4YFA - chains A and F of the 6 polymer chains in the assembly; structure by X-ray diffraction, 2.20 A resolution.

== Chain A ==
Name: Protein related to penicillin acylase
Organism: Acidovorax sp. MR-S7
Notes: fragment: alpha-chain
Reference sequence: A0A0A1VBK6 (A0A0A1VBK6_9BURK); residues 5-182 here correspond to UniProt positions 29-206 (UniProt number = residue number + 24)
Chain sequence (178 residues; numbered 5 to 182; the number before each row is that of its first residue):
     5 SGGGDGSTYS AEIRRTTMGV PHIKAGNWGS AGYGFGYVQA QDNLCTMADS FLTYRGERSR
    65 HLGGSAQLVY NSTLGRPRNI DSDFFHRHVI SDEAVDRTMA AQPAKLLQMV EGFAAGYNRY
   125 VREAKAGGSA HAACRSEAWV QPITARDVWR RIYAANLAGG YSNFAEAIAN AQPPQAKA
Disordered / not traced: 5-11, 179-182
Disulfide bonds: Cys49-Cys138

== Chain F ==
Name: Protein related to penicillin acylase
Organism: Acidovorax sp. MR-S7
Notes: fragment: beta-chain
Reference sequence: A0A0A1VBK6 (A0A0A1VBK6_9BURK); residues 1-573 here correspond to UniProt positions 234-806 (UniProt number = residue number + 233)
Chain sequence (581 residues; row label = number of the first residue in the row):
     1 SNMYGFGTAA TGEGSGVLFG NPHWYWKGPD RFYQAQLTID GEANVSGVSF LGLPVIQIGF
    61 NDSVAWSHTV STARRFGFFQ LSLVQGEPTS YLRDGVPVKM KPATITVPSR NADGSVSDVT
   121 RTLYHSEFGP LVNLAGLNPA LAWSQGTAFA IRDINGENFR TLRTWMRWNQ AKSLDEFIAI
   181 QKEEASIPWV NTVAVGRGSA KAWYADIGAV PNVSPAQTAA CTTPFGMAVG QALPNVPFFD
   241 GSRSECDWLT DADSVQKGAV GVSRMPSLQR DDYVGNMNDS YWLANVHAPL TGYPAIFGPA
   301 GTSAQTLRTR MGHTMALERL AGTDGYAGNK ATSAVVREMV LGSRVFSAER FKDEVLDLIC
   361 TPAQWTVNGA AVDAAQACAV LAAWDNRGRK DSRGSHLWDE FWSRVPTASL FTVPFSAADP
   421 LNTPRGINAA AADALRQAMA TAIARVGQSG YALDAPRGEV LYATRGGTRL PLYGGCGAMG
   481 YFTITCSEND ITQGGYSMDG QPNASNSYMQ VVSFPASGVQ AHTFLTFSLS DDPASPHHGD
   541 YTKAYSAGQW LRVPFTEAEI TGNADYRTAT VKELEHHHHH H
Disordered / not traced: 575-581
Differences from the reference sequence: expression tag (574-581)
Disulfide bonds: Cys221-Cys246, Cys360-Cys378, Cys476-Cys486
Glycans and other covalent adducts: decanoic acid (DKA) linked to Ser1
Reported in the primary citation:
  - binding site for decanoic acid: Ser1, Trp24, Phe32, Phe50, Gln57, Ile58, His68, Val70, Trp165, Trp189, Val190

== Chain A / chain F interface ==
Contacting residue pairs (18):
  Lys129(A) - Asn368(F)  hydrogen bond (side chain-backbone)
  Lys129(A) - Gly369(F)
  Lys129(A) - Ala370(F)
  Lys129(A) - Ala371(F)  hydrogen bond (backbone-backbone)
  Ala130(A) - Ala371(F)
  Ala136(A) - Ala444(F)
  Ala137(A) - Ala444(F)
  Ala137(A) - Gln448(F)
  Arg139(A) - Ala370(F)
  Arg139(A) - Ala371(F)  hydrogen bond (side chain-backbone)
  Ser140(A) - Val367(F)
  Ser140(A) - Asn368(F)  hydrogen bond (backbone-side chain)
  Ser140(A) - Ala370(F)
  Ser140(A) - Val372(F)
  Ser140(A) - Ala440(F)
  Glu141(A) - Asn368(F)
  Glu141(A) - Thr441(F)  hydrogen bond
  Ala142(A) - Asn368(F)
Also at the interface, not in a pair above, chain A (9 interface residues in all): Gln176
Also at the interface, not in a pair above, chain F (11 interface residues in all): Pro139

== In short ==
9 residues of chain A and 11 residues of chain F are in contact, with 5 hydrogen bonds. Polar contacts include
Lys129(A)-Asn368(F), Arg139(A)-Ala371(F) and Ser140(A)-Asn368(F). From the paper: a binding site for decanoic
acid at Ser1(F), Trp24(F) and Phe32(F) among others.
Chain A is Protein related to penicillin acylase and chain F is Protein related to penicillin acylase, both
from Acidovorax sp. MR-S7; the structure, Structure of N-acylhomoserine lactone acylase MacQ in complex with
decanoic acid, was determined by X-ray diffraction, deposited together with 5C9I, 4YF9 and 4YFB.
